6Q2R - chains C and E of the 12 polymer chains in the assembly; structure by electron microscopy, 4.30 A resolution (low resolution: residue-level contacts below are approximate; hydrogen-bond / salt-bridge calls are withheld).

== Chain C ==
Name: GDNF family receptor alpha-2
Source organism: Homo sapiens
UniProtKB: O00451 (GFRA2_HUMAN); residues 24-362 here = UniProt positions 24-362
Chain sequence (349 residues; row label = number of the first residue in the row):
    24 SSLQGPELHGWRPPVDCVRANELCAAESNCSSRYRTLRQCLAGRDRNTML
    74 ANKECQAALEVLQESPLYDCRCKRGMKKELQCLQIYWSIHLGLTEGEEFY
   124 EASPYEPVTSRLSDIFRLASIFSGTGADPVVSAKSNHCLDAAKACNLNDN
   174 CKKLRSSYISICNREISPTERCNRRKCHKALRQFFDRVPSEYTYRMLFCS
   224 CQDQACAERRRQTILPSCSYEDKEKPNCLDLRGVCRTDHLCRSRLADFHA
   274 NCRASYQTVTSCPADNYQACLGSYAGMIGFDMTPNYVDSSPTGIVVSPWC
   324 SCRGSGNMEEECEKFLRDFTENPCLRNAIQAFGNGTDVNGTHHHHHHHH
Not modelled in the structure: 24-36, 66-74, 116-120, 132-158, 358-372
Disulfides: Cys-40/Cys-93, Cys-95/Cys-105, Cys-161/Cys-222, Cys-168/Cys-174, Cys-185/Cys-200, Cys-195/Cys-241, Cys-224/Cys-229, Cys-251/Cys-323, Cys-258/Cys-264, Cys-275/Cys-293, Cys-285/Cys-347
Construct notes: expression tag (363-372)
Swiss-Prot annotation at these positions:
  - glycosylation (N-linked (GlcNAc...) asparagine): Asn-52, Asn-357

== Chain E ==
Name: Proto-oncogene tyrosine-protein kinase receptor Ret
Source organism: Homo sapiens
Notes: EC 2.7.10.1
UniProtKB: P07949 (RET_HUMAN); numbering as in UniProt (aligned over 29-635)
Chain sequence (617 residues; each row starts with the number of its first residue):
    29 LYFSRDAYWEKLYVDQAAGTPLLYVHALRDAPEEVPSFRLGQHLYGTYRT
    79 RLHENNWICIQEDTGLLYLNRSLDHSSWEKLSVRNHGFPLLTVYLKVFLS
   129 PTSLREGECQWPGCARVYFSFFNTSFPACSSLKPRELCFPETRPSFRIRE
   179 NRPPGTFHQFRLLPVQFLCPNISVAYRLLEGEGLPFRCAPDSLEVSTRWA
   229 LDREQREKYELVAVCTVHAGAREEVVMVPFPVTVYDEDDSAPTFPAGVDT
   279 ASAVVEFKRKEDTVVATLRVFDADVVPASGELVRRYTSTLLPGDTWAQQT
   329 FRVEHWPNETSVQANGSFVRATVHDYRLVLNRNLSISENRTMQLAVLVND
   379 SDFQGPGAGVLLLHFNVSVLPVSLHLPSTYSLSVSRRARRFAQIGKVCVE
   429 NCQAFSGINVQYKLHSSGANCSTLGVVTSAEDTSGILFVNDTKALRRPKC
   479 AELHYMVVATDQQTSRQAQAQLLVTVEGSYVAEEAGCPLSCAVSKRRLEC
   529 EECGGLGSPTGRCEWRQGDGKGITRNFSTCSPSTKTCPDGHCDVVETQDI
   579 NICPQDCLRGSIVGGHEPGEPRGIKAGYGTCNCFPEEEKCFCEPEDIQDP
   629 LCDELCRGTHHHHHHHH
Not modelled in the structure: 129-136, 208-210, 247-250, 380-386, 623-645
Disulfides: Cys-137/Cys-142, Cys-157/Cys-197, Cys-166/Cys-243, Cys-426/Cys-430, Cys-449/Cys-478, Cys-515/Cys-531, Cys-519/Cys-541, Cys-528/Cys-558, Cys-565/Cys-581, Cys-570/Cys-585, Cys-609/Cys-620, Cys-611/Cys-618
Covalent attachments: N-acetylglucosamine (NAG) linked to Asn-336, Asn-361, Asn-367, Asn-377, Asn-394, Asn-468
Construct notes: conflict His-114 (Arg in P07949); expression tag (636-645)
Metal / ion sites: Ca2+ site 1: Glu-178, Asn-179, Asp-230, Glu-232, Asp-267; Ca2+ site 2: Glu-232, Asp-264, Glu-265, Asp-267, Asp-302; Ca2+ site 3: Asp-266, Ser-268, Asp-300, Asp-302, Tyr-314, Asp-378; Ca2+ site 4: Thr-564, Asp-567, His-569, Glu-574, Asp-584
Swiss-Prot annotation at these positions:
  - binding site (Ca(2+)): Glu-178, Asn-179, Asp-230, Glu-232, Asp-264, Glu-265, Asp-266, Asp-267, Ser-268, Asp-300, Asp-302, Asp-378, Thr-564, Cys-565, Asp-567, His-569, Glu-574, Asp-584
  - site: Arg-587, Gly-588 (Breakpoint for translocation to form the TRIM27/RET oncogene)
  - glycosylation (N-linked (GlcNAc...) asparagine): Asn-98, Asn-151, Asn-199, Asn-336, Asn-343, Asn-361, Asn-367, Asn-377, Asn-394, Asn-448, Asn-468, Asn-554
  - natural variant: Ser-32 (S32L: In HSCR1), Leu-40 (L40P: In HSCR1), Pro-64 (P64L: In HSCR1), Arg-77 (R77C: In HSCR1), Gly-93 (G93S: In HSCR1; uncertain significance), His-114 (R114H: this construct carries the variant), Cys-142 (C142S: In HSCR1), Val-145 (V145G: In HSCR1), Pro-155 (P155L: In HSCR1), Cys-157 (C157Y: In HSCR1; uncertain significance), Arg-163 (R163Q: In a colorectal adenocarcinoma sample), Phe-174 (F174S: In HSCR1), 41 further natural variant entries in UniProt
  - mutagenesis: Tyr-36 (Y36S: Defects in maturation and processing), Tyr-41 (Y41A: Defects in maturation and processing), Trp-85 (W85A: Defects in maturation and processing)
What the authors report for this chain:
  - higher-order assembly contacts with a neighbouring Neurturin: Ser-507 to Ala-513

== Chain C / chain E interface ==
Pairs across the interface (24):
  Tyr-91(C) / His-114(E)
  Asp-92(C) / His-114(E)
  Arg-94(C) / Phe-116(E)
  Leu-114(C) / Arg-77(E)
  Gly-115(C) / Arg-77(E)
  Tyr-123(C) / Tyr-76(E)
  Glu-124(C) / Tyr-76(E)
  Ala-125(C) / Tyr-76(E)
  Glu-188(C) / Glu-598(E)
  Ile-189(C) / Glu-598(E)
  Asp-253(C) / Ser-307(E)
  Ala-273(C) / Tyr-76(E)
  Tyr-279(C) / Glu-169(E)
  Arg-326(C) / Asn-336(E)
  Arg-326(C) / Glu-337(E)
  Gly-327(C) / Glu-337(E)
  Ser-328(C) / Glu-337(E)
  Gly-329(C) / Val-303(E)
  Gly-329(C) / Arg-348(E)
  Asn-330(C) / Tyr-263(E)
  Asn-330(C) / Asp-264(E)
  Glu-332(C) / Arg-348(E)
  Glu-333(C) / Ser-173(E)
  Glu-333(C) / Arg-175(E)
Other interface residues (no listed pair), chain C (25 interface residues in all): Pro-191, Asn-250, His-272, Gln-280, Glu-336
Other interface residues (no listed pair), chain E (19 interface residues in all): Leu-119, Phe-150, Lys-236, Val-304

== In short ==
The interface between chain C and chain E involves 25 residues on one side and 19 on the other. Covalently
linked N-acetylglucosamine: at Asn-336(E), Asn-361(E), Asn-367(E), Asn-377(E), Asn-394(E) and Asn-468(E).
Curated annotation (UniProt) lists 18 Ca2+-binding residues and 3 mutagenesis sites on chain E. From the
paper: higher-order assembly contacts with a neighbouring Neurturin through Ser-507(E).
Here chain C is GDNF family receptor alpha-2 and chain E is Proto-oncogene tyrosine-protein kinase receptor
Ret, both from Homo sapiens. Entry 6Q2R (Cryo-EM structure of RET/GFRa2/NRTN extracellular complex in the
tetrameric form) was determined by electron microscopy (same publication as 6Q2J, 6Q2N, 6Q2O and 6Q2S).
